PDB entry 2OH2 | X-ray diffraction, 3.05 A resolution | chains Q and A of the 3 polymer chains in the assembly

# Chain Q
Molecule: 18-nt DNA strand
Sequence (18 nucleotides; each row starts with the number of its first residue):
     1 TTCCAGGGTCCTTCCCCC
Unresolved in the structure: 1-2, 16-18

# Chain A
Name: DNA polymerase kappa
Source organism: Homo sapiens
Notes: EC 2.7.7.7
UniProtKB: Q9UBT6 (POLK_HUMAN); numbering as in UniProt (aligned over 19-526)
Chain sequence (508 residues; each row starts with the number of its first residue):
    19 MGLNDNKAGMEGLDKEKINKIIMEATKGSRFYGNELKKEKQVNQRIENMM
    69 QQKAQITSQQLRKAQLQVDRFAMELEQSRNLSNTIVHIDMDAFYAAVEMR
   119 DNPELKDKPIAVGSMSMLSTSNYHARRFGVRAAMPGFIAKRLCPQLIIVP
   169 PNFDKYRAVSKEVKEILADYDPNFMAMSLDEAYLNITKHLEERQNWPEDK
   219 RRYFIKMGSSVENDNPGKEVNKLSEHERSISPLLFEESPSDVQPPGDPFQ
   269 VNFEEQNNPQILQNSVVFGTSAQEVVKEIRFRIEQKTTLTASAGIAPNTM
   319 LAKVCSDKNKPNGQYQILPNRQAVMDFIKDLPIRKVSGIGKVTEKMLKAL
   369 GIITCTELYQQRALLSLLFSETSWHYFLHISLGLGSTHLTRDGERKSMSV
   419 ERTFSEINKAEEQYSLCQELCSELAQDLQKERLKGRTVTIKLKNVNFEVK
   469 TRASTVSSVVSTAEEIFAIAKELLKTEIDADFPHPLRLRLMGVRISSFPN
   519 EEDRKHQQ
Unresolved in the structure: 19-32, 225-281, 518-526
Swiss-Prot annotation at these positions:
  - binding site (Mg(2+)): Asp107, Asp198, Glu199
  - mutagenesis: Asp198 (D198A: Loss of DNA polymerase activity; when associated with A-199), Glu199 (E199A: Loss of DNA polymerase activity; when associated with D-198)
Metal / ion sites: Mg2+: Asp107, Met108, Asp198 (together with dTTP)
Small-molecule neighbours: dTTP: Asp107, Met108, Asp109, Ala110, Phe111, Tyr112, Ser137, Thr138, Tyr141, Arg144, Ala150, Ala151, Asp198, Glu199, Lys328

# Interface between chain Q and chain A
Contacting residue pairs (32; chain Q residue first):
  DC3(Q) - Ser47(A)  base contact
  DC3(Q) - Arg48(A)  base contact
  DC3(Q) - Phe155(A)  phosphate contact
  DC4(Q) - Thr44(A)  hydrogen bond to the base
  DC4(Q) - Phe49(A)  base contact
  DC4(Q) - Ser134(A)  sugar contact
  DC4(Q) - Met135(A)  phosphate contact
  DC4(Q) - Pro153(A)  base contact
  DC4(Q) - Phe155(A)  base contact
  DC4(Q) - Ile156(A)  base contact
  DC4(Q) - Arg507(A)  salt bridge to the phosphate
  DA5(Q) - Ser134(A)  sugar contact
  DA5(Q) - Met135(A)  sugar contact
  DA5(Q) - Ala151(A)  base contact
  DA5(Q) - Thr421(A)  sugar contact
  DA5(Q) - Arg507(A)  salt bridge to the phosphate
  DG6(Q) - Glu419(A)  sugar contact
  DG6(Q) - Arg420(A)  phosphate contact
  DG6(Q) - Thr421(A)  hydrogen bond to the phosphate
  DG6(Q) - Leu508(A)  phosphate contact
  DG7(Q) - Val418(A)  phosphate contact
  DG7(Q) - Glu419(A)  hydrogen bond to the phosphate
  DG8(Q) - Arg413(A)  salt bridge to the phosphate
  DG8(Q) - Met416(A)  phosphate contact
  DG8(Q) - Ser417(A)  hydrogen bond to the phosphate
  DT9(Q) - Glu412(A)  phosphate contact
  DT9(Q) - Arg413(A)  phosphate contact
  DT9(Q) - Lys414(A)  hydrogen bond to the phosphate
  DT9(Q) - Ser415(A)  hydrogen bond to the phosphate
  DC10(Q) - Lys414(A)  salt bridge to the phosphate
  DT12(Q) - Ser388(A)  hydrogen bond to the phosphate
  DT12(Q) - Thr390(A)  hydrogen bond to the phosphate
Also at the interface, not in a pair above, chain Q (10 interface residues in all): DC11
Also at the interface, not in a pair above, chain A (27 interface residues in all): Ser137, Phe465, Arg512

# Overview
Chain Q and chain A form an interface of 10 and 27 residues respectively; the contacts include 8 hydrogen
bonds and 4 salt bridges. Polar pairs include DC4(Q)-Thr44(A), DG6(Q)-Thr421(A) and DG7(Q)-Glu419(A). Chain A
binds dTTP.
Here chain Q is an 18-nt DNA strand and chain A is DNA polymerase kappa (Homo sapiens). Entry 2OH2 (Ternary
Complex of Human DNA Polymerase) was determined by X-ray diffraction.
